1U0C - chains C and B of the 4 polymer chains in the assembly; structure by X-ray diffraction, 2.50 A resolution.

== Chain C ==
Molecule: 24-nt DNA strand
Sequence (24 nucleotides; numbered 501 to 524; the number before each row is that of its first residue):
   501 GCTAAACGTC GTGAGACAGT TACG
Bound ions: Mg2+ site 1: DA514, DG515 (shared with 1 residue of chain A; Asp320(B) of chain B; 2 residues of chain D); Mg2+ site 2: DA514 (shared with 1 residue of chain A; Gly319(B) of chain B; 1 residue of chain D); Mg2+ site 3: DG515 (shared with 1 residue of chain A; Asp320(B) of chain B; 1 residue of chain D)

== Chain B ==
Name: DNA endonuclease I-CreI
From: Chlamydomonas reinhardtii
Notes: EC 3.1.-.-
Reference sequence: P05725 (DNE1_CHLRE); residues 301-463 here correspond to UniProt positions 1-163 (UniProt number = residue number - 300)
Sequence (163 residues; each row starts with the number of its first residue):
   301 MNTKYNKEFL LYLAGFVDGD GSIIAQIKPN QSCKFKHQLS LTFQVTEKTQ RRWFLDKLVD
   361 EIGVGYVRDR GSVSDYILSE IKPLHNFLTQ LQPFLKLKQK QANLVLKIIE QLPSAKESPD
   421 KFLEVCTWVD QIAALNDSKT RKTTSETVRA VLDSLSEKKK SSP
Unresolved in the structure: 301, 454-463
Sequence notes: engineered mutation Cys333 (Tyr33 in P05725), Thr342 (Ala42 in P05725), Glu347 (Gln47 in P05725), Glu410 (Trp110 in P05725), Gln411 (Arg111 in P05725)
Bound ions: Mg2+ site 1: Gly319 (shared with 1 residue of chain A; DA514(C) of chain C; 1 residue of chain D); Mg2+ site 2: Asp320 (shared with 1 residue of chain A; DG515(C) of chain C; 1 residue of chain D)
UniProt features mapped onto this chain:
  - region (Interaction with DNA): Gln326 to Ser332, Lys334 to Gln338, Arg368 to Arg370, Ser438 to Thr443
  - binding site (Mg(2+)): Gly319, Asp320

== Interface between chain C and chain B ==
Contacting residue pairs (27):
  DG501(C) - Ser332(B)  sugar contact
  DG501(C) - Cys333(B)  sugar contact
  DC502(C) - Ser332(B)  base contact
  DC502(C) - Cys333(B)  phosphate contact
  DC502(C) - Lys334(B)  hydrogen bond to the phosphate
  DC502(C) - Lys416(B)  hydrogen bond to the phosphate
  DT503(C) - Gln338(B)  base contact
  DT503(C) - Leu339(B)  phosphate contact
  DT503(C) - Lys416(B)  salt bridge to the phosphate
  DA504(C) - Gln338(B)  hydrogen bond to the base
  DA504(C) - Ser379(B)  phosphate contact
  DA504(C) - Glu380(B)  phosphate contact
  DA504(C) - Ile381(B)  hydrogen bond to the phosphate
  DA505(C) - Tyr366(B)  phosphate contact
  DA505(C) - Ser379(B)  phosphate contact
  DA505(C) - Glu380(B)  phosphate contact
  DA506(C) - Tyr366(B)  phosphate contact
  DC507(C) - Arg368(B)  base contact
  DG508(C) - Arg368(B)  hydrogen bond to the base
  DT509(C) - Arg368(B)  base contact
  DT509(C) - Arg370(B)  hydrogen bond to the base
  DC510(C) - Thr440(B)  sugar contact
  DG511(C) - Lys439(B)  sugar contact
  DT512(C) - Lys439(B)  hydrogen bond to the phosphate
  DG513(C) - Asp437(B)  sugar contact
  DG513(C) - Lys439(B)  salt bridge to the phosphate
  DG515(C) - Asp320(B)  phosphate contact
Interface residues without a listed pair, chain B (19 interface residues in all): Lys328, Asn330, Leu412

== Overview ==
14 residues of chain C and 19 residues of chain B are in contact; the contacts include 7 hydrogen bonds and 2
salt bridges. Polar contacts include DA504(C)-Gln338(B), DG508(C)-Arg368(B) and DT509(C)-Arg370(B). From
UniProt: Mg2+-binding residues Gly319(B) and Asp320(B) on chain B.
Here chain C is a 24-nt DNA strand and chain B is DNA endonuclease I-CreI (Chlamydomonas reinhardtii). Entry
1U0C (Y33C Mutant of Homing endonuclease I-CreI) was determined by X-ray diffraction (same publication as
1U0D).
